9J7N - chain A; structure by electron microscopy, 3.14 A resolution.

[Chain A]
Protein: Sodium- and chloride-dependent taurine transporter
Organism: Homo sapiens
UniProtKB: P31641 (SC6A6_HUMAN); residues 1-620 here = UniProt positions 1-620
Sequence (620 residues; numbered 1 to 620; the number before each row is that of its first residue):
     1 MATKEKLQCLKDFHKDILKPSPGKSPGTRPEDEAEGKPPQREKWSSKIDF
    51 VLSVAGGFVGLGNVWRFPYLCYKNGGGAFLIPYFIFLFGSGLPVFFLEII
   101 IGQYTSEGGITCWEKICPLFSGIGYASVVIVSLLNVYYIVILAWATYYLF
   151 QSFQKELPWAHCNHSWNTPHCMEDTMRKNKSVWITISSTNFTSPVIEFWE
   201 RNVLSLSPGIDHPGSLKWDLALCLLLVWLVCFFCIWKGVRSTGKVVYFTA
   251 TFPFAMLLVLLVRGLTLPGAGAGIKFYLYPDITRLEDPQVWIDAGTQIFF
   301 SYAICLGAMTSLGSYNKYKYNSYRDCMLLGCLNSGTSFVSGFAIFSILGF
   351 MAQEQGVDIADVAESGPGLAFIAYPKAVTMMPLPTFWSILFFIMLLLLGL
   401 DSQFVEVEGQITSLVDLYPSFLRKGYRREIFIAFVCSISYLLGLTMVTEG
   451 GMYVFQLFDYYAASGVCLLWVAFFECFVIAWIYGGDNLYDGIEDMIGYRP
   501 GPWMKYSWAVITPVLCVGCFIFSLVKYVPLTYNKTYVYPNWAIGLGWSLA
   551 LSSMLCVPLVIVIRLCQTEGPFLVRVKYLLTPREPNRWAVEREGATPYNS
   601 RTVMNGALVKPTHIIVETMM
Unresolved in the structure: 1-33, 182-188, 240-242, 587-620
Cystine bridges: C162-C171
Residues lining bound ligands:
  - beta-alanine (BAL): G57, F58, G60, L61, G62, L134, Y138, F300, S301, L306, S402, E406
  - hexadecane (R16), molecule 1: V51, D325, L328, C331, L332, G335, T336
  - hexadecane (R16), molecule 2: I85, F88, G89, W503, Y506, I511
  - hexadecane (R16), molecule 3: F88, L92, M327, L328, C331, S334, G335
  - hexadecane (R16), molecule 4: Y125, V128, V129, S132, L133, L414, L417, Y418
  - hexadecane (R16), molecule 5: S132, L133, V136, Q410, L414, Y418, L422, F431, V435, I438, S439, L442
  - hexadecane (R16), molecule 6: I210, D211, P213, L442, V454, F458, W541, L545
  - hexadecane (R16), molecule 7: W470, F474, I561, V562, L565, C566, R575
  - hexadecane (R16), molecule 8: V510, V514, V517, G518, I521
What the authors report for this chain:
  - specificity-determining residues: G57, N135, L306, S402, Q403, E406 (proposed by the authors, not directly observed)

[In short]
Bound to chain A: beta-alanine and 8 copies of hexadecane. The paper reports specificity determinants G57,
N135 and L306 among others.
Chain A is Sodium- and chloride-dependent taurine transporter (Homo sapiens); the structure, Cryo-EM structure
of TauT, was determined by electron microscopy, deposited together with 9J7M and 9J7O.
